Entry 5FJ9 (electron microscopy, 4.60 A resolution (low resolution: residue-level contacts below are approximate; hydrogen-bond / salt-bridge calls are withheld)); this record covers chains A and F of the 17 polymer chains in the assembly.

== Chain A ==
Molecule: DNA-directed RNA polymerase III subunit RPC1
Organism: Saccharomyces cerevisiae
Notes: EC 2.7.7.6
UniProtKB: P04051 (RPC1_YEAST); numbering as in UniProt (aligned over 1-1460)
Sequence (1460 residues; each row starts with the number of its first residue):
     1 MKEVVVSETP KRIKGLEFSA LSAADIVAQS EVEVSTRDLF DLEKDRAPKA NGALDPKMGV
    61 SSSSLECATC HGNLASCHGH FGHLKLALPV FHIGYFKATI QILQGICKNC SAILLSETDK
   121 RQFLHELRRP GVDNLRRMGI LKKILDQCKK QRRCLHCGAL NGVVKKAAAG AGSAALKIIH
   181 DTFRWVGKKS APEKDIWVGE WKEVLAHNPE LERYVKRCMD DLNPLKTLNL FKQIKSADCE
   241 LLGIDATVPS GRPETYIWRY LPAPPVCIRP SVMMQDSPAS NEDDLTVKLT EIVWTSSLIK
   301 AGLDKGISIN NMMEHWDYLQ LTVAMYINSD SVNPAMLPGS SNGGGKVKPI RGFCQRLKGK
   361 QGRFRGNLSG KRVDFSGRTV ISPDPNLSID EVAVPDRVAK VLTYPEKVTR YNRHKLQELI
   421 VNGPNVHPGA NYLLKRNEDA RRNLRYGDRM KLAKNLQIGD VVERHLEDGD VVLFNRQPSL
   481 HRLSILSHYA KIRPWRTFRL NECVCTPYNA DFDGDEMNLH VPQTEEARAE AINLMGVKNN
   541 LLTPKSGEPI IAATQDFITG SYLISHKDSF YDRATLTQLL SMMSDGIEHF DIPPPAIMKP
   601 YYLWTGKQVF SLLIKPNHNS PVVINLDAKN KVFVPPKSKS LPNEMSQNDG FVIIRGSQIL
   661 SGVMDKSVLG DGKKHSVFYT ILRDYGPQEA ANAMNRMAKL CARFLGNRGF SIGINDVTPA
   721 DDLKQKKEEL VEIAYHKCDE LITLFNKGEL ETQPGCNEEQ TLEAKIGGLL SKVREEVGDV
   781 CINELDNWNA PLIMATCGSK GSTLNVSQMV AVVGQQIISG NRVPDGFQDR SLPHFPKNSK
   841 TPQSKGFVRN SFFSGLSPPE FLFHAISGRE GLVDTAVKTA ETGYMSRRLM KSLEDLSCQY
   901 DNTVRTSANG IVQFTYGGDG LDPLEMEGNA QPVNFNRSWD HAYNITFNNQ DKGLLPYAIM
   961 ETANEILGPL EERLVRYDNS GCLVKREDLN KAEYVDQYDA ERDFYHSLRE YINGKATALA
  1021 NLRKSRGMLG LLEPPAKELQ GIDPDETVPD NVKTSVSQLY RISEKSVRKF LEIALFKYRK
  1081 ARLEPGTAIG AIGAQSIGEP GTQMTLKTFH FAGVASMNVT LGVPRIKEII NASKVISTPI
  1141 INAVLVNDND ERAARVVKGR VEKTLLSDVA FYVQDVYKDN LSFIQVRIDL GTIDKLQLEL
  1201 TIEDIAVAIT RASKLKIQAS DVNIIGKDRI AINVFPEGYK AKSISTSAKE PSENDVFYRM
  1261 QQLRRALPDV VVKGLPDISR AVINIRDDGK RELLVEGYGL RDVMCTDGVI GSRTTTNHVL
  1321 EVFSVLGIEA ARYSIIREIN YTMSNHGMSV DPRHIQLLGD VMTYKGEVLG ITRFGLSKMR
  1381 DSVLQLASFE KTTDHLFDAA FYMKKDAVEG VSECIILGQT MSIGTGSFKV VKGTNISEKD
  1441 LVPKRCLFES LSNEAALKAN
Unresolved in the structure: 1, 169-174, 338-347, 1101-1116, 1237-1251
Metal / ion sites: Zn2+ site 1: Cys67, Cys70, Cys77, His80; Zn2+ site 2: Cys107, Asn109, Cys110, Cys154, Cys157
Curated features (UniProtKB/Swiss-Prot):
  - region: Pro858 to Glu870 (Bridging helix)
  - binding site (Zn(2+)): Cys67, Cys70, Cys77, His80, Cys107, Cys110, Cys154
  - binding site (Mg(2+)): Asp511, Asp513, Asp515
  - mutagenesis: Thr506 (T506I: Temperature-sensitive), Asn509 (N509Y: Temperature-sensitive), Asn518 (N518Q: Temperature-sensitive)

== Chain F ==
Molecule: DNA-directed RNA polymerases I, II, and III subunit rpabc 2
Organism: Saccharomyces cerevisiae
UniProtKB: P20435 (RPAB2_YEAST); numbering as in UniProt (aligned over 1-155)
Sequence (155 residues; row label = number of the first residue in the row):
     1 MSDYEEAFND GNENFEDFDV EHFSDEETYE EKPQFKDGET TDANGKTIVT GGNGPEDFQQ
    61 HEQIRRKTLK EKAIPKDQRA TTPYMTKYER ARILGTRALQ ISMNAPVFVD LEGETDPLRI
   121 AMKELAEKKI PLVIRRYLPD GSFEDWSVEE LIVDL
Unresolved in the structure: 1-70, 154-155
Curated features (UniProtKB/Swiss-Prot):
  - region: Leu111 to Leu132 (Leucine-zipper)
  - modified residue: Ser24 (Phosphoserine)

== Interface between chain A and chain F ==
Pairs across the interface (48; chain A residue first):
  Lys407(A) - Ser102(F)
  Thr409(A) - Ile101(F)
  Thr409(A) - Ser102(F)
  Thr409(A) - Asn104(F)
  Arg410(A) - Asn104(F)
  Tyr411(A) - Val107(F)
  Tyr411(A) - Leu111(F)
  Asn412(A) - Thr115(F)
  Lys415(A) - Thr115(F)
  Glu525(A) - Pro117(F)
  Glu526(A) - Gly95(F)
  Glu526(A) - Thr96(F)
  Glu526(A) - Leu99(F)
  Arg528(A) - Leu118(F)
  Ala529(A) - Gly95(F)
  Ala529(A) - Leu118(F)
  Glu530(A) - Ala91(F)
  Asn533(A) - Leu94(F)
  Asn533(A) - Met122(F)
  Leu534(A) - Tyr88(F)
  Leu534(A) - Ala91(F)
  Tyr900(A) - Thr81(F)
  Tyr900(A) - Arg136(F)
  Tyr900(A) - Tyr137(F)
  Asp901(A) - Leu138(F)
  Asp901(A) - Pro139(F)
  Arg905(A) - Pro139(F)
  Arg1079(A) - Thr82(F)
  Arg1079(A) - Tyr84(F)
  Glu1084(A) - Thr86(F)
  Glu1084(A) - Lys87(F)
  Pro1085(A) - Thr86(F)
  Pro1085(A) - Tyr88(F)
  Gly1086(A) - Tyr88(F)
  Thr1425(A) - Tyr88(F)
  Thr1425(A) - Arg92(F)
  Gly1426(A) - Arg92(F)
  Phe1428(A) - Glu89(F)
  Phe1428(A) - Arg92(F)
  Phe1428(A) - Ile134(F)
  Phe1428(A) - Arg135(F)
  Lys1429(A) - Arg135(F)
  Lys1429(A) - Tyr137(F)
  Val1430(A) - Leu132(F)
  Val1431(A) - Leu132(F)
  Val1431(A) - Val133(F)
  Val1431(A) - Arg135(F)
  Lys1432(A) - Pro131(F)
Interface residues without a listed pair, chain A (35 interface residues in all): Ile458, Thr524, Gln899, Asn909, Thr1087, Ala1088, Gly1424, Gly1433
Interface residues without a listed pair, chain F (35 interface residues in all): Pro83, Arg90, Met103, Asp116

== Summary ==
Chain A and chain F each contribute 35 residues to their interface. Cys67(A), Cys70(A), Cys77(A) and His80(A)
form the Zn2+ site 1. From UniProt: 7 Zn2+-binding residues, 3 Mg2+-binding residues and 3 mutagenesis sites
on chain A.
Chain A is DNA-directed RNA polymerase III subunit RPC1 and chain F is DNA-directed RNA polymerases I, II, and
III subunit rpabc 2, both from Saccharomyces cerevisiae; the structure, Cryo-EM structure of yeast apo RNA
polymerase III at 4.6 A, was determined by electron microscopy together with 5FJ8 and 5FJA from the same
study.
